4YM7 - chains AA and AE of the 15 polymer chains in the assembly; structure by X-ray diffraction, 5.50 A resolution (low resolution: residue-level contacts below are approximate; hydrogen-bond / salt-bridge calls are withheld).

Chain AA:
Molecule: DNA-directed RNA polymerase I subunit RPA190
Source organism: Saccharomyces cerevisiae
Notes: EC 2.7.7.6
Reference sequence: P10964 (RPA1_YEAST); residues 1-1664 here = UniProt positions 1-1664
Amino-acid sequence (1664 residues; each row starts with the number of its first residue):
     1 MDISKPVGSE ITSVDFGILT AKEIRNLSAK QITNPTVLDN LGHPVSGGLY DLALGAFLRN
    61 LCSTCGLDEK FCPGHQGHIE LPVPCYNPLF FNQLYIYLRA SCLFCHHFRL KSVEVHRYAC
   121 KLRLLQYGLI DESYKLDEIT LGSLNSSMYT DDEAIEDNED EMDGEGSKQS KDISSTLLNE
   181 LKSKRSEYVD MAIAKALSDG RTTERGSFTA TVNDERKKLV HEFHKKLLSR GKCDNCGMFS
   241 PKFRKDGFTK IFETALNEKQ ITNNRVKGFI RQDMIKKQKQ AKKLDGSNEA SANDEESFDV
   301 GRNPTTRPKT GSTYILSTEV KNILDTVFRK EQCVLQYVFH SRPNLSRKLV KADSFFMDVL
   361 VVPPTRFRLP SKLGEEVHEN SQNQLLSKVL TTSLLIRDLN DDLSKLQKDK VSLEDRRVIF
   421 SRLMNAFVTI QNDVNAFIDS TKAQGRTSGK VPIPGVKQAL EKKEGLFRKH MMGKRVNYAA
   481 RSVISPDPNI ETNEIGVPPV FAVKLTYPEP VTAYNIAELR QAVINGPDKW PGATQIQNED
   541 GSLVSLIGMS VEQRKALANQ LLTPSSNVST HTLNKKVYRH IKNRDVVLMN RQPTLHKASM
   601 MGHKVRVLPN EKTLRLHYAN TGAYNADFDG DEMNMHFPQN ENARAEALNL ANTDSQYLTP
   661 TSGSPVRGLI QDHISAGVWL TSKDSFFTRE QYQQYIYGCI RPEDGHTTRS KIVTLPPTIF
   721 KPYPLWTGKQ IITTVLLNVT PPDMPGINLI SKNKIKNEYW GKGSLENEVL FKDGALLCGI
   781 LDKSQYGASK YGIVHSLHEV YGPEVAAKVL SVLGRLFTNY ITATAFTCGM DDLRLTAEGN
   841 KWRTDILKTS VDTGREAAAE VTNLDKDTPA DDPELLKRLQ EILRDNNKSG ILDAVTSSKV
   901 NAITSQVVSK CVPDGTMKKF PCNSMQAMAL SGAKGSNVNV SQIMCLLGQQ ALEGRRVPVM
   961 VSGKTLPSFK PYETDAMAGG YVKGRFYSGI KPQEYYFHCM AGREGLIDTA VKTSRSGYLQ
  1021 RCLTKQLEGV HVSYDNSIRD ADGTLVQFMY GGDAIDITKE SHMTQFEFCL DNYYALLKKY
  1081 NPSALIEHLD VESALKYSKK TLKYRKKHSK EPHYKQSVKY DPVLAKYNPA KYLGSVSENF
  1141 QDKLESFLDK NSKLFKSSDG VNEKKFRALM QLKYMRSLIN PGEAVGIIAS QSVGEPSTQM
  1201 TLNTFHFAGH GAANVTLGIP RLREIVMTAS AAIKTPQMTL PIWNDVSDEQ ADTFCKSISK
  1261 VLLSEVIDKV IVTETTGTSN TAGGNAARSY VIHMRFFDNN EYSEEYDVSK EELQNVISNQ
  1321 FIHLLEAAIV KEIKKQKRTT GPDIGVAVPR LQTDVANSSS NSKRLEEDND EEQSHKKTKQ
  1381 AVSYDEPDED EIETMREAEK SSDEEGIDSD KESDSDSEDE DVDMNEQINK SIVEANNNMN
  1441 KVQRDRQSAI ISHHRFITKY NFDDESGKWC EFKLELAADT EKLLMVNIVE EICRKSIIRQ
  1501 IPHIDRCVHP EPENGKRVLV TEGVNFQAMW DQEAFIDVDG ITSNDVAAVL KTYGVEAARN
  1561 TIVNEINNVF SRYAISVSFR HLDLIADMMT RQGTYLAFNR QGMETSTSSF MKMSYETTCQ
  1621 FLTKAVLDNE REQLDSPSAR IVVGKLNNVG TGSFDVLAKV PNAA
Unresolved in the structure: 143-173, 268-311, 448-450, 1205-1213, 1280-1287, 1350-1434
Bound ions: Zn2+ site 1: Cys-62, Cys-65, Cys-72, His-75; Zn2+ site 2: Cys-102, Cys-105, Cys-233, Cys-236
Curated features (UniProtKB/Swiss-Prot):
  - region: Pro-992 to Glu-1004 (Bridging helix)
  - binding site (Zn(2+)): Cys-62, Cys-65, Cys-72, His-75, Cys-102, Cys-105, Cys-233, Cys-236
  - binding site (Mg(2+)): Asp-627, Asp-629, Asp-631
  - modified residue (Phosphoserine): Ser-889, Ser-1636

Chain AE:
Molecule: DNA-directed RNA polymerases I, II, and III subunit RPABC1
Source organism: Saccharomyces cerevisiae
Reference sequence: P20434 (RPAB1_YEAST); numbering as in UniProt (aligned over 1-215)
Amino-acid sequence (215 residues; each row starts with the number of its first residue):
     1 MDQENERNIS RLWRAFRTVK EMVKDRGYFI TQEEVELPLE DFKAKYCDSM GRPQRKMMSF
    61 QANPTEESIS KFPDMGSLWV EFCDEPSVGV KTMKTFVIHI QEKNFQTGIF VYQNNITPSA
   121 MKLVPSIPPA TIETFNEAAL VVNITHHELV PKHIRLSSDE KRELLKRYRL KESQLPRIQR
   181 ADPVALYLGL KRGEVVKIIR KSETSGRYAS YRICM

Chain AA / chain AE interface:
Pairs across the interface (110):
  Gly-128(AA) / Glu-172(AE)
  Ile-130(AA) / Met-215(AE)
  Asp-131(AA) / Arg-192(AE)
  Tyr-134(AA) / Arg-192(AE)
  Glu-138(AA) / Pro-128(AE)
  Gly-206(AA) / Lys-171(AE)
  Ser-207(AA) / Lys-171(AE)
  Thr-209(AA) / Ser-173(AE)
  Thr-209(AA) / Gln-174(AE)
  Thr-211(AA) / Ser-173(AE)
  Thr-211(AA) / Leu-175(AE)
  Val-212(AA) / Ser-173(AE)
  Asp-214(AA) / Arg-177(AE)
  Glu-215(AA) / Arg-177(AE)
  Glu-215(AA) / Met-215(AE)
  Asp-1035(AA) / Tyr-168(AE)
  Ser-1037(AA) / Tyr-168(AE)
  Arg-1039(AA) / Tyr-168(AE)
  Arg-1039(AA) / Arg-169(AE)
  Arg-1039(AA) / Leu-170(AE)
  Asp-1042(AA) / Gln-174(AE)
  Gly-1043(AA) / Gln-174(AE)
  Thr-1044(AA) / Gln-174(AE)
  Leu-1045(AA) / Gln-174(AE)
  Leu-1045(AA) / Leu-175(AE)
  Leu-1045(AA) / Pro-176(AE)
  Gln-1047(AA) / Tyr-208(AE)
  Phe-1048(AA) / Tyr-168(AE)
  Phe-1048(AA) / Leu-175(AE)
  Phe-1048(AA) / Tyr-208(AE)
  Phe-1048(AA) / Ser-210(AE)
  Phe-1048(AA) / Tyr-211(AE)
  Met-1049(AA) / Tyr-208(AE)
  Gly-1051(AA) / Ser-202(AE)
  Gly-1051(AA) / Thr-204(AE)
  Gly-1052(AA) / Ser-205(AE)
  Gly-1052(AA) / Tyr-208(AE)
  Asp-1053(AA) / Thr-204(AE)
  Asp-1053(AA) / Ser-205(AE)
  His-1113(AA) / Thr-145(AE)
  His-1113(AA) / His-146(AE)
  His-1113(AA) / His-147(AE)
  His-1113(AA) / Val-150(AE)
  His-1113(AA) / Lys-152(AE)
  Tyr-1114(AA) / Thr-145(AE)
  Tyr-1114(AA) / His-146(AE)
  Tyr-1114(AA) / Lys-152(AE)
  Gln-1116(AA) / Arg-207(AE)
  Ser-1117(AA) / Arg-207(AE)
  Val-1118(AA) / Lys-152(AE)
  Val-1118(AA) / Ile-154(AE)
  Tyr-1120(AA) / Arg-207(AE)
  Asp-1121(AA) / Lys-197(AE)
  Pro-1122(AA) / Arg-207(AE)
  Ala-1125(AA) / Arg-167(AE)
  Ala-1125(AA) / Ala-209(AE)
  Asn-1128(AA) / Arg-167(AE)
  Ser-1137(AA) / Ser-205(AE)
  Glu-1138(AA) / Ser-205(AE)
  Glu-1138(AA) / Arg-207(AE)
  Asn-1139(AA) / Glu-203(AE)
  Asn-1139(AA) / Thr-204(AE)
  Asn-1139(AA) / Ser-205(AE)
  Asn-1139(AA) / Gly-206(AE)
  Gln-1527(AA) / Arg-11(AE)
  Gln-1527(AA) / Ala-138(AE)
  Trp-1530(AA) / Arg-14(AE)
  Trp-1530(AA) / Ala-138(AE)
  Trp-1530(AA) / Ala-139(AE)
  Trp-1530(AA) / Val-142(AE)
  Asp-1531(AA) / Arg-7(AE)
  Asp-1531(AA) / Arg-11(AE)
  Glu-1533(AA) / Arg-14(AE)
  Val-1538(AA) / Val-142(AE)
  Asp-1539(AA) / His-146(AE)
  Asp-1539(AA) / His-147(AE)
  Gly-1540(AA) / Glu-148(AE)
  Ile-1541(AA) / His-147(AE)
  Leu-1550(AA) / Asp-182(AE)
  Lys-1551(AA) / Pro-183(AE)
  Thr-1552(AA) / Ile-144(AE)
  Thr-1552(AA) / Pro-183(AE)
  Tyr-1553(AA) / Ile-144(AE)
  Tyr-1553(AA) / His-147(AE)
  Tyr-1553(AA) / Val-150(AE)
  Tyr-1553(AA) / Val-184(AE)
  Gly-1554(AA) / Asp-182(AE)
  Val-1555(AA) / Ile-178(AE)
  Val-1555(AA) / Asp-182(AE)
  Val-1555(AA) / Arg-212(AE)
  Glu-1556(AA) / Pro-151(AE)
  Glu-1556(AA) / His-153(AE)
  Glu-1556(AA) / Ile-198(AE)
  Glu-1556(AA) / Arg-200(AE)
  Ala-1557(AA) / Leu-149(AE)
  Ala-1557(AA) / Val-150(AE)
  Arg-1559(AA) / Arg-200(AE)
  Asn-1560(AA) / Leu-149(AE)
  Thr-1561(AA) / Leu-149(AE)
  Arg-1580(AA) / Thr-204(AE)
  Asp-1583(AA) / Ser-202(AE)
  Asp-1587(AA) / Arg-200(AE)
  Thr-1590(AA) / Arg-177(AE)
  Thr-1590(AA) / Arg-212(AE)
  Arg-1591(AA) / Pro-176(AE)
  Arg-1591(AA) / Arg-177(AE)
  Gln-1592(AA) / Arg-177(AE)
  Gln-1592(AA) / Gln-179(AE)
  Gly-1593(AA) / Arg-177(AE)
  Gly-1593(AA) / Gln-179(AE)
Also at the interface, not in a pair above, chain AA (72 interface residues in all): Thr-203, Val-1046, Lys-1115, Leu-1124, Lys-1516, Asn-1564, Phe-1579, Thr-1594
Also at the interface, not in a pair above, chain AE (54 interface residues in all): Ser-10, Val-141, Ile-199, Lys-201

Overview:
The interface between chain AA and chain AE involves 72 residues on one side and 54 on the other. Cys-62(AA),
Cys-65(AA), Cys-72(AA) and His-75(AA) coordinate Zn2+ site 1. Curated annotation (UniProt) lists 8
Zn2+-binding residues and 3 Mg2+-binding residues on chain AA.
Here chain AA is DNA-directed RNA polymerase I subunit RPA190 and chain AE is DNA-directed RNA polymerases I,
II, and III subunit RPABC1, both from Saccharomyces cerevisiae. Entry 4YM7 (RNA polymerase I structure with an
alternative dimer hinge) was determined by X-ray diffraction.
